Entry 7VHE (X-ray diffraction, 1.90 A resolution); this record covers chains A and C of the 7 polymer chains in the assembly.

[Chain A]
Name: rRNA N-glycosylase
Source organism: Escherichia coli
Notes: EC 3.2.2.22
Reference sequence: Q8XBV2 (Q8XBV2_ECOLX); residues 1-297 here correspond to UniProt positions 23-319 (UniProt number = residue number + 22)
Chain sequence (297 residues; row label = number of the first residue in the row):
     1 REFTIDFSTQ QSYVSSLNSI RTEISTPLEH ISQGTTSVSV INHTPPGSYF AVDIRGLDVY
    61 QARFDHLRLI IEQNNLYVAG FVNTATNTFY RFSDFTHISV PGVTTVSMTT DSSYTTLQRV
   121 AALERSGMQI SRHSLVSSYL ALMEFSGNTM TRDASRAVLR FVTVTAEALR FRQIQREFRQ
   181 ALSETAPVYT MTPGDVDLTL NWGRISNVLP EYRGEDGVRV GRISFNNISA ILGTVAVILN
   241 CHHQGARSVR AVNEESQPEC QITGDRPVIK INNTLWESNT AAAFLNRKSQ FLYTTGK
Disordered / not traced: 243-256
Disulfide bonds: C241-C260
From the paper describing this entry:
  - catalytic residues: E167, R170 (citing earlier work)

[Chain C]
Name: Shiga toxin 2 B subunit
Source organism: Escherichia coli
Reference sequence: Q7DJJ2 (Q7DJJ2_ECOLX); residues 1-70 here correspond to UniProt positions 20-89 (UniProt number = residue number + 19)
Chain sequence (70 residues; each row starts with the number of its first residue):
     1 ADCAKGKIEF SKYNEDDTFT VKVDGKEYWT SRWNLQPLLQ SAQLTGMTVT IKSSTCESGS
    61 GFAEVQFNND
Disulfide bonds: C3-C56

[Interface between chain A and chain C]
Residue-residue contacts (26):
  Q261(A) - N69(C)  hydrogen bond (side chain-backbone)
  Q261(A) - D70(C)
  I262(A) - N69(C)
  T263(A) - M47(C)
  T263(A) - N68(C)  hydrogen bond (side chain-backbone)
  T263(A) - N69(C)  hydrogen bond
  G264(A) - T45(C)
  G264(A) - G46(C)
  G264(A) - M47(C)
  G264(A) - D70(C)
  D265(A) - K7(C)  salt bridge
  D265(A) - T45(C)  hydrogen bond (backbone-backbone)
  D265(A) - G46(C)
  R266(A) - L44(C)  hydrogen bond (side chain-backbone)
  R266(A) - T45(C)  hydrogen bond (backbone-backbone)
  I269(A) - L44(C)  hydrophobic
  S278(A) - T45(C)  hydrogen bond
  N279(A) - T45(C)  hydrogen bond
  A282(A) - S41(C)  hydrogen bond (backbone-side chain)
  A282(A) - L44(C)  hydrophobic
  L285(A) - S41(C)  hydrogen bond (backbone-side chain)
  N286(A) - P37(C)
  N286(A) - S41(C)  hydrogen bond (backbone-side chain)
  R287(A) - P37(C)
  K288(A) - N34(C)
  K288(A) - P37(C)
Also at the interface, not in a pair above, chain C (12 interface residues in all): L38

[Summary]
14 residues of chain A face 12 of chain C across their interface; the contacts include 11 hydrogen bonds and 1
salt bridge. Polar contacts include D265(A)-K7(C), Q261(A)-N69(C) and T263(A)-N68(C). The paper reports
catalytic residues E167(A) and R170(A).
Chain A is rRNA N-glycosylase and chain C is Shiga toxin 2 B subunit, both from Escherichia coli; the
structure, Crystal structure of the STX2a complexed with RRRA peptide, was determined by X-ray diffraction
(same publication as 7VHC, 7VHD and 7VHF).
